Entry 6QAP (X-ray diffraction, 2.30 A resolution); this record covers chains C and D of the 4 polymer chains in the assembly.

[Chain C (and D)]
Molecule: 4-trimethylaminobutyraldehyde dehydrogenase
Organism: Homo sapiens
Notes: EC 1.2.1.47, 1.2.1.3, 1.2.1.19; chain D of this document is another copy of the same molecule, construct and numbering; everything in this record applies to it too
UniProt: P49189 (AL9A1_HUMAN); residues 1-494 here = UniProt positions 1-494
Chain sequence (508 residues; each row starts with the number of its first residue; numbers below 1 keep their minus sign (Met-13 is residue -13)):
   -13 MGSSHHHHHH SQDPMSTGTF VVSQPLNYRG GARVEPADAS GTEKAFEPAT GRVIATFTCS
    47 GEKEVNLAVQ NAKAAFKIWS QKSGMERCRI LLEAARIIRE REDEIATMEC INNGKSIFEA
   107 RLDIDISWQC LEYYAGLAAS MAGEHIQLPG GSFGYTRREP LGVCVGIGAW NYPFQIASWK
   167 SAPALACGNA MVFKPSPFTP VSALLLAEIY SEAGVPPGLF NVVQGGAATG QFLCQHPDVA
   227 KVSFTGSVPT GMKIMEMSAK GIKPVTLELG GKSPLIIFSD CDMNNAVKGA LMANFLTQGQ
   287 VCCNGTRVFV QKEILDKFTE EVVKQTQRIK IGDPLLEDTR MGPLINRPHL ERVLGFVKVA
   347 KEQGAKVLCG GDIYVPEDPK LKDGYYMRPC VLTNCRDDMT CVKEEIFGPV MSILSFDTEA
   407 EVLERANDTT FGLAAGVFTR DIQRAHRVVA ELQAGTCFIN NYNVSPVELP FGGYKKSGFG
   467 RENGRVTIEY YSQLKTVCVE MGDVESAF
Disordered / not traced: -13 to -1, 232-255
Differences from the reference sequence: initiating methionine (-13); expression tag (-12 to 0)
Swiss-Prot annotation at these positions:
  - active site: Glu254 (Proton acceptor), Cys288 (Nucleophile)
  - binding site (NAD(+)): Lys180, Gly232 to Thr236, Glu391
  - site: Asn157 (Transition state stabilizer)
  - modified residue: Ser2 (N-acetylserine), Lys30 (N6-acetyllysine), Lys59 (N6-succinyllysine), Lys298 (N6-acetyllysine), Lys303 (N6-acetyllysine), Lys344 (N6-acetyllysine)
  - natural variant: Cys116 (C116S: In allele ALDH9A1*2)
From the paper describing this entry:
  - catalytic residues: Glu254 (by similarity / conservation)

[Interface between chain C and chain D]
Pairs across the interface (127):
  Phe104(C) - Ala493(D)  hydrophobic
  Glu130(C) - Phe457(D)
  Glu130(C) - Gly466(D)
  Glu130(C) - Arg467(D)  hydrogen bond (side chain-backbone)
  Glu130(C) - Glu468(D)  hydrogen bond (side chain-backbone)
  Ile132(C) - Phe457(D)  hydrophobic
  Ile132(C) - Ser463(D)
  Ile132(C) - Gly466(D)
  Gln133(C) - Lys462(D)
  Gln133(C) - Ser463(D)
  Leu134(C) - Tyr460(D)  hydrophobic
  Leu134(C) - Ser463(D)
  Pro135(C) - Lys462(D)
  Gly140(C) - Phe457(D)
  Tyr141(C) - His432(D)  hydrogen bond
  Thr142(C) - Phe457(D)
  Arg144(C) - Glu468(D)  salt bridge
  Glu145(C) - Phe417(D)
  Asn271(C) - Asp489(D)  hydrogen bond
  Asn271(C) - Val490(D)  hydrogen bond (side chain-backbone)
  Lys274(C) - Val490(D)  hydrogen bond (side chain-backbone)
  Lys274(C) - Ser492(D)
  Gly275(C) - Val490(D)
  Leu277(C) - Phe494(D)
  Met278(C) - Glu491(D)
  Met278(C) - Ser492(D)
  Met278(C) - Ala493(D)  hydrogen bond (side chain-backbone)
  Met278(C) - Phe494(D)  hydrophobic
  Phe281(C) - Phe494(D)
  Leu282(C) - Phe494(D)  hydrophobic
  Ile315(C) - Phe494(D)  hydrophobic
  Arg326(C) - Ala493(D)  hydrogen bond (side chain-backbone)
  Arg326(C) - Phe494(D)
  Phe417(C) - Glu145(D)
  Phe417(C) - Gln479(D)
  Phe417(C) - Leu480(D)
  His432(C) - Tyr141(D)  hydrogen bond
  Val435(C) - Lys481(D)  hydrogen bond (backbone-side chain)
  Val435(C) - Val483(D)  hydrophobic
  Leu438(C) - Lys481(D)  hydrogen bond (backbone-side chain)
  Ala440(C) - Lys481(D)
  Gly441(C) - Leu480(D)
  Gly441(C) - Lys481(D)
  Gly441(C) - Thr482(D)  hydrogen bond (backbone-backbone)
  Thr442(C) - Thr482(D)
  Cys443(C) - Lys481(D)
  Cys443(C) - Thr482(D)  hydrogen bond (backbone-backbone)
  Cys443(C) - Val483(D)
  Cys443(C) - Cys484(D)  hydrogen bond (backbone-backbone)
  Phe444(C) - Cys484(D)
  Ile445(C) - Val483(D)  hydrophobic
  Ile445(C) - Cys484(D)  hydrogen bond (backbone-backbone)
  Ile445(C) - Val485(D)  hydrophobic
  Ile445(C) - Glu486(D)  hydrogen bond (backbone-backbone)
  Asn446(C) - Glu486(D)
  Asn446(C) - Val490(D)
  Asn447(C) - Glu486(D)
  Asn447(C) - Val490(D)
  Phe457(C) - Glu130(D)
  Phe457(C) - Ile132(D)  hydrophobic
  Phe457(C) - Gly140(D)
  Phe457(C) - Thr142(D)
  Phe457(C) - Thr482(D)
  Phe457(C) - Cys484(D)  hydrogen bond (backbone-side chain)
  Gly458(C) - Cys484(D)
  Tyr460(C) - Leu134(D)  hydrophobic
  Tyr460(C) - Cys484(D)  hydrophobic
  Tyr460(C) - Glu486(D)  hydrogen bond
  Lys462(C) - Gln133(D)
  Lys462(C) - Pro135(D)
  Ser463(C) - Ile132(D)
  Ser463(C) - Leu134(D)
  Gly466(C) - Glu130(D)
  Gly466(C) - Ile132(D)
  Arg467(C) - Glu130(D)  hydrogen bond (backbone-side chain)
  Glu468(C) - Glu130(D)  hydrogen bond (backbone-side chain)
  Glu468(C) - Arg144(D)  salt bridge
  Glu468(C) - Leu480(D)
  Arg471(C) - Arg471(D)
  Val472(C) - Glu475(D)
  Glu475(C) - Val472(D)
  Glu475(C) - Glu475(D)
  Gln479(C) - Phe417(D)
  Leu480(C) - Phe417(D)
  Leu480(C) - Gly441(D)
  Leu480(C) - Glu468(D)
  Lys481(C) - Val435(D)  hydrogen bond (side chain-backbone)
  Lys481(C) - Leu438(D)  hydrogen bond (side chain-backbone)
  Lys481(C) - Ala440(D)
  Lys481(C) - Gly441(D)
  Lys481(C) - Cys443(D)
  Thr482(C) - Gly441(D)  hydrogen bond (backbone-backbone)
  Thr482(C) - Thr442(D)
  Thr482(C) - Cys443(D)  hydrogen bond (backbone-backbone)
  Thr482(C) - Phe457(D)
  Val483(C) - Val435(D)  hydrophobic
  Val483(C) - Cys443(D)
  Val483(C) - Ile445(D)  hydrophobic
  Cys484(C) - Cys443(D)  hydrogen bond (backbone-backbone)
  Cys484(C) - Phe444(D)
  Cys484(C) - Ile445(D)  hydrogen bond (backbone-backbone)
  Cys484(C) - Phe457(D)  hydrogen bond (side chain-backbone)
  Cys484(C) - Gly458(D)
  Cys484(C) - Tyr460(D)  hydrophobic
  Val485(C) - Ile445(D)  hydrophobic
  Glu486(C) - Ile445(D)  hydrogen bond (backbone-backbone)
  Glu486(C) - Asn446(D)
  Glu486(C) - Asn447(D)
  Glu486(C) - Tyr460(D)  hydrogen bond
  Asp489(C) - Asn271(D)  hydrogen bond
  Val490(C) - Asn271(D)  hydrogen bond (backbone-side chain)
  Val490(C) - Lys274(D)  hydrogen bond (backbone-side chain)
  Val490(C) - Gly275(D)
  Val490(C) - Asn446(D)
  Val490(C) - Asn447(D)
  Glu491(C) - Met278(D)
  Ser492(C) - Lys274(D)
  Ser492(C) - Met278(D)
  Ala493(C) - Phe104(D)  hydrophobic
  Ala493(C) - Met278(D)  hydrogen bond (backbone-side chain)
  Ala493(C) - Arg326(D)  hydrogen bond (backbone-side chain)
  Phe494(C) - Leu277(D)
  Phe494(C) - Met278(D)  hydrophobic
  Phe494(C) - Phe281(D)
  Phe494(C) - Leu282(D)  hydrophobic
  Phe494(C) - Ile315(D)  hydrophobic
  Phe494(C) - Arg326(D)
Interface residues without a listed pair, chain C (59 interface residues in all): Phe424, Ile428
Interface residues without a listed pair, chain D (59 interface residues in all): Phe424, Ile428

[In short]
The chain C/chain D interface involves 59 residues from each chain; the contacts include 34 hydrogen bonds and
2 salt bridges. Polar contacts include Arg144(C)-Glu468(D), Glu130(C)-Arg467(D) and Glu130(C)-Glu468(D). From
UniProt: active-site residues Glu254(C) and Cys288(C) and 7 NAD+-binding residues on chain C. From the paper:
the catalytic residue Glu254(C).
Chain C and chain D are both 4-trimethylaminobutyraldehyde dehydrogenase (Homo sapiens); the structure,
Structure of the human aldehyde dehydrogenase 9A1 in C2 space group, was determined by X-ray diffraction,
deposited together with 6QAK and 6QAO.
